7T20 - chains A and F of the 7 polymer chains in the assembly; structure by electron microscopy, 4.70 A resolution (low resolution: residue-level contacts below are approximate; hydrogen-bond / salt-bridge calls are withheld).

Chain A (and F):
Molecule: Replicative DNA helicase
Source organism: Escherichia coli K-12
Notes: EC 3.6.4.12; chain F of this document is another copy of the same molecule, construct and numbering; everything in this record applies to it too
UniProtKB: P0ACB0 (DNAB_ECOLI); residues 1-471 here = UniProt positions 1-471
Sequence (471 residues; each row starts with the number of its first residue):
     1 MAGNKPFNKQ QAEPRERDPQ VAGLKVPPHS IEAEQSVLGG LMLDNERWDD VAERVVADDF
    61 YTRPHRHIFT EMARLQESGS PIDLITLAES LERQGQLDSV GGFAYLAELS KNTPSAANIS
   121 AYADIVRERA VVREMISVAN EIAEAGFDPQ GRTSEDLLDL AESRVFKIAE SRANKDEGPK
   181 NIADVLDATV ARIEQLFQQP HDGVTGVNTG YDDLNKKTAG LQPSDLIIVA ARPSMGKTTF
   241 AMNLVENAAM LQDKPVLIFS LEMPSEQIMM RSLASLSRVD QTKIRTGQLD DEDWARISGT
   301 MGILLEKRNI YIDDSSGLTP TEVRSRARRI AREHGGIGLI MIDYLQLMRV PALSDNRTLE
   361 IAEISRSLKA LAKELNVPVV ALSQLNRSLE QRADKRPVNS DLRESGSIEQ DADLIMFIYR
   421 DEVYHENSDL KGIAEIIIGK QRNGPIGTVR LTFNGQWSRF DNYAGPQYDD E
Unresolved in the structure: 1-24, 465-471 (chain F: 1-24)
Curated features (UniProtKB/Swiss-Prot):
  - binding site (ATP): S234, K237, T238, R442
  - mutagenesis: P81 (P81H: About 100-fold increased survival following 3000 Gy ionizing radiation), A130 (A130V: In dnaB8, dnaB43, dnaB454; temperature sensitive, no DNA replication at 42 degrees Celsius in vivo, in vitro decreased helicase activity at 30, at 42 degrees Celius almost no helicase, no ...), M242 (M242I: In dnaB70; temperature sensitive, no DNA replication at 42 degrees Celsius in vivo, in vitro 25% helicase activity at 30, further decreased helicase at 42 degrees Celius, low ATPase activity ...), G299 (G299D: In dnaB252; temperature sensitive, no DNA replication at 42 degrees Celsius in vivo, in vitro no change in pRNA synthesis, 5'-3' helicase activity or ATPase at either temperature)

Interface between chain A and chain F:
Residue-residue contacts (67; chain A residue first):
  K25(A) with F147(F)
  V26(A) with F147(F)
  E128(A) with S154(F)
  V132(A) with G146(F)
  M135(A) with L157(F); L158(F)
  I136(A) with G146(F); F147(F)
  G146(A) with V132(F); I136(F)
  F147(A) with K25(F); V26(F); I136(F)
  S154(A) with E128(F); V131(F); R172(F)
  E155(A) with R172(F); D176(F)
  L157(A) with M135(F)
  L158(A) with M135(F); I168(F); R172(F)
  E162(A) with V165(F)
  V165(A) with E162(F)
  I168(A) with L158(F)
  R172(A) with S154(F)
  P264(A) with R442(F); N443(F)
  E266(A) with R192(F)
  Q267(A) with R442(F); N443(F); G444(F)
  M269(A) with V185(F); T189(F)
  M270(A) with R192(F); L196(F)
  L273(A) with T189(F)
  I284(A) with L196(F)
  R285(A) with L196(F); Q199(F)
  G287(A) with L196(F); P200(F)
  L289(A) with F197(F)
  W294(A) with I193(F)
  I297(A) with I193(F)
  M301(A) with L186(F)
  L304(A) with I182(F)
  L305(A) with A183(F); L186(F)
  R308(A) with I182(F); A183(F)
  I310(A) with I182(F)
  Y311(A) with N181(F)
  I312(A) with P179(F); K180(F)
  D313(A) with P179(F)
  D314(A) with P179(F)
  R332(A) with E162(F)
  E333(A) with F166(F)
  R387(A) with D394(F); R396(F); V398(F)
  E390(A) with E471(F)
  K395(A) with E471(F)
  V423(A) with E471(F)
  Y424(A) with E471(F)
  E426(A) with D469(F)
Interface residues without a listed pair, chain A (55 interface residues in all): V131, A139, I142, A143, A169, S265, T286, N309, R329, Q391
Interface residues without a listed pair, chain F (47 interface residues in all): A139, I142, A143, A169, K175, A188, E194

Overview:
Chain A and chain F form an interface of 55 and 47 residues respectively. UniProt lists 4 ATP-binding residues
and 4 mutagenesis sites on chain A.
Chain A and chain F are both Replicative DNA helicase (Escherichia coli K-12); the structure, E. coli DnaB
bound to ssDNA and AMPPNP, was determined by electron microscopy.
